Entry 1FMD (X-ray diffraction, 3.50 A resolution); this record covers chains 1 and 3 of the 4 polymer chains in the assembly.

# Chain 1
Molecule: Foot-and-mouth disease virus (subunit VP1)
Source organism: Foot-and-mouth disease virus
Reference sequence: Q65095 (Q65095_9PICO); the author numbering skips numbers that UniProt does not, so the offset changes along the chain: 1-132 = UniProt 1-132; 137-212 = UniProt 133-208
Sequence (208 residues; numbered 1 to 212; 4 numbers in that range are skipped by the numbering (no residue carries them; nothing is unmodelled there); the number before each row is that of its first residue):
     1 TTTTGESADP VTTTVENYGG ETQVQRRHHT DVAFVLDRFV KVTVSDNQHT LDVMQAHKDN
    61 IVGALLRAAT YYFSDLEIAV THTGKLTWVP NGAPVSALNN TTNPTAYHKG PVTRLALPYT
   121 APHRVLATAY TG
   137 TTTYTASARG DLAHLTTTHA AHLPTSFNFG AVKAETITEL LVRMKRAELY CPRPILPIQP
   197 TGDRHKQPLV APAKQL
Not modelled in the structure: 137-156, 212
Construct notes: conflict D46 (Gly769 in Q65095), N99 (Asp822 in Q65095), V112 (Leu835 in Q65095), A129 (Gly852 in Q65095), A144 (Thr863 in Q65095), T153 (Ala872 in Q65095), H155 (Arg874 in Q65095), A157 (Gly876 in Q65095)
From the paper describing this entry:
  - conformationally variable residues (order/disorder transition): T137 to P160

# Chain 3
Molecule: Foot-and-mouth disease virus (subunit VP3)
Source organism: Foot-and-mouth disease virus
Reference sequence: Q9YQQ5 (Q9YQQ5_9PICO); the author numbering skips numbers that UniProt does not, so the offset changes along the chain: 1-59 = UniProt 505-563; 61-220 = UniProt 564-723
Sequence (219 residues; numbered 1 to 220; 1 number in that range is skipped by the numbering (no residue carries it; nothing is unmodelled there); the number before each row is that of its first residue):
     1 GIFPVACSDG YGNMVTTDPK TADPAYGKVY NPPRTALPGR FTNYLDVAEA CPTFLMFEN
    61 VPYVSTRTDG QRLLAKFDVS LAAKHMSNTY LAGLAQYYTQ YTGTINLHFM FTGPTDAKAR
   121 YMVAYVPPGM DAPDNPEEAA HCIHAEWDTG LNSKFTFSIP YISAADYTYT ASHEAETTCV
   181 QGWVCVYQIT HGKADADALV VSASAGKDFE LRLPVDARQQ
Construct notes: conflict T168 (Ala671 in Q9YQQ5)

# Interface between chain 1 and chain 3
Residue-residue contacts - 46 pairs, chain 1 then chain 3:
  P90(1) with T99(3)
  N91(1) with T99(3), hydrogen bond (backbone-side chain); Q100(3); Y169(3), hydrogen bond
  G92(1) with T99(3); Y169(3)
  A93(1) with T99(3); V215(3), hydrophobic
  P94(1) with A217(3), hydrophobic
  S96(1) with A217(3)
  A97(1) with V215(3), hydrophobic; D216(3); A217(3), hydrophobic
  N100(1) with D216(3); R218(3); Q219(3); Q220(3)
  T101(1) with T16(3), hydrogen bond (backbone-side chain)
  T102(1) with D216(3)
  N103(1) with T16(3), hydrogen bond (backbone-side chain); V215(3); D216(3), hydrogen bond (side chain-backbone)
  P104(1) with T16(3); T17(3)
  T105(1) with V15(3); T16(3), hydrogen bond (backbone-backbone)
  A106(1) with V15(3), hydrophobic
  Y107(1) with N13(3); M14(3), hydrophobic; V15(3)
  K109(1) with Y11(3); G12(3); N13(3)
  V112(1) with G10(3)
  T113(1) with N13(3), hydrogen bond
  R114(1) with G10(3), hydrogen bond (backbone-backbone); Y11(3)
  T120(1) with Q100(3); L213(3)
  A121(1) with Q100(3), hydrogen bond (backbone-side chain); R212(3)
  P122(1) with Q100(3); A165(3); D166(3), hydrogen bond (backbone-backbone); Y167(3)
  S162(1) with Y169(3)
Interface residues without a listed pair, chain 1 (26 interface residues in all): P111, H123, T161
Interface residues without a listed pair, chain 3 (26 interface residues in all): D9, A171, H173, P214

# Summary
The chain 1/chain 3 interface involves 26 residues from each chain, with 10 hydrogen bonds. Among the polar
pairs are N91(1)-T99(3), N91(1)-Y169(3) and T101(1)-T16(3). From the paper: conformational variability at
T137(1).
Here chain 1 is Foot-and-mouth disease virus (subunit VP1) and chain 3 is Foot-and-mouth disease virus
(subunit VP3), both from Foot-and-mouth disease virus. Entry 1FMD (The structure and antigenicity of a type C
foot-and-mouth disease virus) was determined by X-ray diffraction.
